8U8I - chains B and G of the 7 polymer chains in the assembly; structure by electron microscopy, 3.50 A resolution.

Chain B:
Protein: Cell division control protein 48
Source organism: Saccharomyces cerevisiae
Notes: EC 3.6.4.6
Reference sequence: P25694 (CDC48_YEAST); residue numbers follow UniProt; this construct covers 1-835
Sequence (835 residues; numbered 1 to 835; the number before each row is that of its first residue):
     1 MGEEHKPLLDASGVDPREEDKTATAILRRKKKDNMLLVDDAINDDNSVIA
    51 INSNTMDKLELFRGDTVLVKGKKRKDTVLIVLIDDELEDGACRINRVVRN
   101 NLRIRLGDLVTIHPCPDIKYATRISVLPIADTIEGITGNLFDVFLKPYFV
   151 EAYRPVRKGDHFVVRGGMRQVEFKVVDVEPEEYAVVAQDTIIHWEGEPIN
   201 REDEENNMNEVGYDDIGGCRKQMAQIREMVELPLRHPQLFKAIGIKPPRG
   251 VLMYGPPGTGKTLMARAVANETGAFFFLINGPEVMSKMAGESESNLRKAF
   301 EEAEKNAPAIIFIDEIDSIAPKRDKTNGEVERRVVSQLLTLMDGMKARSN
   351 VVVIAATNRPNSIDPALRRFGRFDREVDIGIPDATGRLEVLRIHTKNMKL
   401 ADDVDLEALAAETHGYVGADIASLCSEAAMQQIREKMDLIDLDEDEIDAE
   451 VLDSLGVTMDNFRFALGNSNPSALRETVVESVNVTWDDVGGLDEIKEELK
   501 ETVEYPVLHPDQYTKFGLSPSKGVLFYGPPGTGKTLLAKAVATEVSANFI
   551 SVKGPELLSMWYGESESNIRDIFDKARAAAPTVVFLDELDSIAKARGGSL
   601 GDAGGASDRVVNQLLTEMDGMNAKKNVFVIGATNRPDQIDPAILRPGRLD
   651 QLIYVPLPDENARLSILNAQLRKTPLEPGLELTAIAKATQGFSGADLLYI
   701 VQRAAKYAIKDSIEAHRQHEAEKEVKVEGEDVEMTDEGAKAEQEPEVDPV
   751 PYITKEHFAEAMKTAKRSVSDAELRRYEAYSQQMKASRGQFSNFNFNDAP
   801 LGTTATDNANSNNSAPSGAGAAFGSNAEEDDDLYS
Not modelled in the structure: 1-207, 723-747, 788-835
Metal / ion sites: Mg2+ site 1: Thr-262 (together with 08T); Mg2+ site 2: Thr-535 (together with 08T)
Small-molecule neighbours:
  - 08T ([[[(2R,3S,4R,5R)-5-(6-aminopurin-9-yl)-3,4-bis(oxidanyl)oxolan-2-yl]methoxy-oxidanyl-phosphoryl]oxy-oxidanyl-phosphoryl]oxy-tris(fluoranyl)beryllium), molecule 1: Asp-215, Ile-216, Gly-217, Pro-257, Gly-258, Thr-259, Gly-260, Lys-261, Thr-262, Leu-263, Arg-266, Asn-358, Val-390, Ile-393, His-394, Gly-418, Ala-419, Ala-422
  - 08T, molecule 2: Asp-343, Arg-369, Arg-372
  - 08T, molecule 3: Asp-488, Val-489, Gly-490, Leu-492, Pro-530, Gly-531, Thr-532, Gly-533, Lys-534, Thr-535, Leu-536, Glu-588, Asn-634, Ile-666, Gln-670, Gly-694, Ala-695, Leu-698
  - 08T, molecule 4: Asp-619, Arg-645, Arg-648
Swiss-Prot annotation at these positions:
  - binding site (ATP): Pro-257 to Leu-263, Asn-358, His-394, Gly-531 to Leu-536
  - modified residue: Ser-472 (Phosphoserine), Ser-519 (Phosphoserine), Thr-735 (Phosphothreonine), Ser-770 (Phosphoserine)
  - cross-link (Glycyl lysine isopeptide (Lys-Gly)): Lys-305 (interchain with G-Cter in ubiquitin), Lys-322 (interchain with G-Cter in ubiquitin), Lys-346 (interchain with G-Cter in ubiquitin), Lys-522 (interchain with G-Cter in ubiquitin), Lys-539 (interchain with G-Cter in ubiquitin), Lys-594 (interchain with G-Cter in ubiquitin), Lys-673 (interchain with G-Cter in ubiquitin)
  - mutagenesis: Lys-261 (K261A: Moderate reduction in growth rate; K261T: Probable loss of ATP binding. Complete loss of catalytic activity), Glu-315 (E315A: Moderate reduction in growth rate; E315D: Severe loss of catalytic activity without affecting cooperativity between the 2 ATP-binding regions. Slight reduction in growth rate ...), Asn-358 (N358A: Slight reduction in growth rate. Restores cell growth; when associated with Q-315), Arg-369 (R369A: No effect on growth rate. Restores cell growth; when associated with Q-315), Pro-471 (P471A/S: Restores cell growth; when associated with Q-315), Arg-475 (R475H: Restores cell growth; when associated with Q-315), Lys-534 (K534A/T: Severe loss of catalytic activity. Lethal), Glu-588 (E588D: Moderate reduction in growth rate; E588Q: Lethal), Arg-645 (R645A: Lethal)
From the paper describing this entry:
  - catalytic residues: Glu-315, Arg-369, Arg-372, Glu-588, Arg-645, Arg-648 (citing earlier work)

Chain G:
Protein: Substrate
Source organism: Saccharomyces cerevisiae
Sequence (22 residues; row label = number of the first residue in the row):
     1 AAAAAAAAAAAAAVAVAVAVAA

Interface between chain B and chain G:
Residue-residue contacts - 11 pairs, chain B then chain G:
  Lys-287(B) with Ala-4(G)
  Met-288(B) with Ala-2(G); Ala-3(G), hydrophobic
  Ala-289(B) with Ala-3(G), hydrophobic; Ala-4(G)
  Met-560(B) with Val-16(G), hydrogen bond (backbone-backbone)
  Trp-561(B) with Ala-13(G), hydrophobic; Ala-15(G), hydrophobic
  Tyr-562(B) with Val-14(G)
  Ala-603(B) with Ala-17(G); Val-18(G), hydrophobic
Also at the interface, not in a pair above, chain B (8 interface residues in all): Asp-602

Overview:
8 residues of chain B face 9 of chain G across their interface, with 1 hydrogen bond. Its one hydrogen bond,
Met-560(B)/Val-16(G), is backbone to backbone. Bound to chain B: 4 copies of compound 08T. From the paper:
catalytic residues Glu-315(B), Arg-369(B) and Arg-372(B) among others.
Here chain B is Cell division control protein 48 and chain G is Substrate, both from Saccharomyces cerevisiae.
Entry 8U8I (Cdc48-Shp1 unfolding native substrate, Class 4) was determined by electron microscopy (same
publication as 8U7T, 8U9C, 8U9P, 8U9Q, 8U9Z, 8UA0 and 3 further entries).
